PDB entry 5KMS | X-ray diffraction, 2.50 A resolution | chains A and B

== Chain A (and B) ==
Protein: FAD-dependent pyridine nucleotide-disulfide oxidoreductase
Source organism: Caldalkalibacillus thermarum TA2.A1
Notes: chain B of this document is another copy of the same molecule, construct and numbering; everything in this record applies to it too
Reference sequence: F5L3B8 (F5L3B8_9BACI); numbering as in UniProt (aligned over 1-399)
Amino-acid sequence (405 residues; row label = number of the first residue in the row):
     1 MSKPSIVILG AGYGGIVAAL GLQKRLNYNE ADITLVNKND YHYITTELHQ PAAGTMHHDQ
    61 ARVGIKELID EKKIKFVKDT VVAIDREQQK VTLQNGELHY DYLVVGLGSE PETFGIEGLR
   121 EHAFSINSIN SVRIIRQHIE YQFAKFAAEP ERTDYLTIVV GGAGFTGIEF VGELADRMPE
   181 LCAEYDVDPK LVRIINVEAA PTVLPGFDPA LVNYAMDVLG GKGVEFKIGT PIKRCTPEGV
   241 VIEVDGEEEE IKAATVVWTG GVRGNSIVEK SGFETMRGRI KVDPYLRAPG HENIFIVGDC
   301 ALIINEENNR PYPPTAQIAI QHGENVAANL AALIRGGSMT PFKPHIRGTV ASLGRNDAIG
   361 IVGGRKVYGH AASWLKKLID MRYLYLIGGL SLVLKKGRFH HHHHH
Unresolved in the structure: 1-2, 397-405 (chain B: 1-2, 398-405)
Construct notes: expression tag (400-405)
Small-molecule neighbours:
  - FAD (flavin-adenine dinucleotide): Gly10, Ala11, Gly12, Tyr13, Gly14, Asn37, Lys38, Asn39, Tyr43, Thr45, Thr46, His49, Asp79, Thr80, Val81, Gly106, Leu107, Gly108, Ser109, Ile126, Thr166, Glu169, Asn265, Ile267, Val297, Gly298, Asp299, Pro314, Thr315, Ala316, Gln317, Ala319, Val350, Lys376
  - NAD (nicotinamide-adenine-dinucleotide): Phe114, Ile116, Gly162, Ala163, Gly164, Phe165, Thr166, Gly167, Glu169, Val197, Glu198, Ala199, Ala200, Pro205, Thr230, Pro231, Ile232, Trp258, Thr259, Gly260, Gly261, Val262, Pro313, Pro314, Thr315, Thr349, Val350, Ala351, Lys376
Reported in the primary citation:
  - binding site for NAD: Gly164, Glu198
  - specificity-determining residues: Glu198 (proposed by the authors, not directly observed)
  - conformationally variable residues (side-chain flip): Phe165, Phe207
  - mutagenesis - G164E: decreased catalytic activity on NADH
  - mutagenesis - G164E: decreased binding to NADH
  - mutagenesis - G164E: unchanged catalytic activity on menadione
  - mutagenesis - I379E: decreased catalytic activity on menadione
  - mutagenesis - I379E: unchanged catalytic activity on NADH
  - mutagenesis - I379E: unchanged binding to NADH

== How chain A and chain B interact ==
Contacting residue pairs (45; chain A residue first):
  His57(A) - Glu184(B)  salt bridge
  His58(A) - Glu184(B)  salt bridge
  Arg62(A) - Asp186(B)  salt bridge
  Phe124(A) - Tyr141(B)
  Asn130(A) - Ala147(B)
  Asn130(A) - Ala148(B)
  Arg133(A) - Ala144(B)
  Arg133(A) - Ala147(B)
  Arg133(A) - Glu184(B)  hydrogen bond (side chain-backbone)
  Arg133(A) - Tyr185(B)
  Arg133(A) - Asp186(B)  salt bridge
  Ile134(A) - Tyr141(B)
  Ile134(A) - Ala144(B)
  Ile134(A) - Lys145(B)
  Ile134(A) - Ala148(B)  hydrophobic
  Arg136(A) - Glu184(B)  salt bridge
  Arg136(A) - Tyr185(B)
  Gln137(A) - Gln137(B)
  Gln137(A) - Glu140(B)
  Gln137(A) - Tyr141(B)
  Gln137(A) - Ala144(B)
  Gln137(A) - Tyr185(B)  hydrogen bond
  His138(A) - Tyr141(B)  hydrogen bond
  Glu140(A) - Gln137(B)
  Tyr141(A) - Phe124(B)
  Tyr141(A) - Ile134(B)
  Tyr141(A) - Gln137(B)
  Tyr141(A) - His138(B)  hydrogen bond
  Tyr141(A) - Tyr141(B)  hydrophobic
  Ala144(A) - Arg133(B)
  Ala144(A) - Ile134(B)
  Ala144(A) - Gln137(B)
  Lys145(A) - Ile134(B)
  Ala147(A) - Asn130(B)
  Ala147(A) - Arg133(B)
  Ala148(A) - Asn130(B)
  Glu184(A) - His57(B)  salt bridge
  Glu184(A) - His58(B)  salt bridge
  Glu184(A) - Arg133(B)  hydrogen bond (backbone-side chain)
  Glu184(A) - Arg136(B)  salt bridge
  Tyr185(A) - Arg133(B)
  Tyr185(A) - Arg136(B)
  Tyr185(A) - Gln137(B)  hydrogen bond
  Asp186(A) - Arg62(B)  salt bridge
  Asp186(A) - Arg133(B)  salt bridge
Also at the interface, not in a pair above, chain A (20 interface residues in all): Tyr41
Also at the interface, not in a pair above, chain B (20 interface residues in all): Tyr41

== In short ==
Chain A and chain B each contribute 20 residues to their interface; the contacts include 6 hydrogen bonds and
10 salt bridges. Among the polar pairs are His57(A)-Glu184(B), His58(A)-Glu184(B) and Arg62(A)-Asp186(B). From
the paper: a binding site for NAD at Gly164(A) and Glu198(A); G164E of chain A reduces catalytic activity on
NADH.
Chain A and chain B are both FAD-dependent pyridine nucleotide-disulfide oxidoreductase (Caldalkalibacillus
thermarum TA2.A1); the structure, The structure of type II NADH dehydrogenase from Caldalkalibacillus
thermarum complexed with NAD+ at 2.5 angstrom ..., was determined by X-ray diffraction (same publication as
5KMP, 5KMQ and 5KMR).
